3B9J - chains A and B of the 3 polymer chains in the assembly; structure by X-ray diffraction, 2.30 A resolution.

== Chain A ==
Protein: xanthine oxidase
Source organism: Bos taurus
Notes: EC 1.17.3.2
Reference sequence: P80457 (XDH_BOVIN); residues 1-219 here = UniProt positions 1-219
Sequence (219 residues; numbered 1 to 219; the number before each row is that of its first residue):
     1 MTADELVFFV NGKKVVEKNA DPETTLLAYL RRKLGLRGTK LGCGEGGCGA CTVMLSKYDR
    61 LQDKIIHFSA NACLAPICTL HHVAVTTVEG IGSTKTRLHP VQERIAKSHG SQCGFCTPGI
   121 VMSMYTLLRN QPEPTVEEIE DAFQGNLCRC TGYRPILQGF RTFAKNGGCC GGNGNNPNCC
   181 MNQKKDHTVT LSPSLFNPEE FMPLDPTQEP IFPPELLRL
Not modelled in the structure: 1-2, 165-219
Swiss-Prot annotation at these positions:
  - binding site ([2Fe-2S] cluster): Cys43, Cys48, Cys51, Cys73, Cys113, Cys116, Cys148, Cys150
Bound ions: 2Fe-2S cluster Fe site 1: Cys43, Cys48, Cys51, Cys73; 2Fe-2S cluster Fe site 2: Cys113, Cys116, Cys148, Cys150
Residues lining bound ligands:
  - FAD (flavin-adenine dinucleotide): Glu45, Gly46, Gly47, Leu74
  - 2Fe-2S cluster (FES), molecule 1: Lys40, Leu41, Gly42, Cys43, Gly44, Glu45, Gly46, Gly47, Cys48, Gly49, Cys51, Asn71, Cys73
  - 2Fe-2S cluster (FES), molecule 2: Gln112, Cys113, Gly114, Phe115, Cys116, Cys148, Arg149, Cys150, Thr151
  - MTE (phosphonic acidmono-(2-amino-5,6-dimercapto-4-oxo-3,7,8a,9,10,10a-hexahydro-4H-8-oxa-1,3,9,10-tetraaza-anthracen-7-ylmethyl)ester): Gln112, Cys113, Cys150

== Chain B ==
Protein: xanthine oxidase
Source organism: Bos taurus
Notes: EC 1.17.3.2
Reference sequence: P80457 (XDH_BOVIN); numbering as in UniProt (aligned over 220-569)
Sequence (350 residues; numbered 220 to 569; the number before each row is that of its first residue):
   220 KDVPPKQLRF EGERVTWIQA STLKELLDLK AQHPEAKLVV GNTEIGIEMK FKNQLFPMII
   280 CPAWIPELNA VEHGPEGISF GAACALSSVE KTLLEAVAKL PTQKTEVFRG VLEQLRWFAG
   340 KQVKSVASLG GNIITASPIS DLNPVFMASG TKLTIVSRGT RRTVPMDHTF FPSYRKTLLG
   400 PEEILLSIEI PYSREDEFFS AFKQASRRED DIAKVTCGMR VLFQPGSMQV KELALCYGGM
   460 ADRTISALKT TQKQLSKFWN EKLLQDVCAG LAEELSLSPD APGGMIEFRR TLTLSFFFKF
   520 YLTVLKKLGK DSKDKCGKLD PTYTSATLLF QKDPPANIQL FQEVPNGQSK
Not modelled in the structure: 220-223, 529-569
Swiss-Prot annotation at these positions:
  - binding site (FAD): Leu257 to Ile264, Phe337, Ser347 to Asn351, Asp360, Leu404, Lys422
Residues lining bound ligands: FAD (flavin-adenine dinucleotide): Lys256, Leu257, Val258, Val259, Gly260, Asn261, Thr262, Glu263, Ile264, Leu287, Ala301, Leu305, Phe337, Ala338, Val342, Val345, Ala346, Ser347, Gly349, Gly350, Asn351, Ile353, Thr354, Ser359, Asp360, Leu361, Leu398, Ile403, Leu404

== How chain A and chain B interact ==
Residue-residue contacts - 51 pairs, chain A then chain B:
  Ala3(A) with Arg228(B)
  Asp4(A) with Lys225(B), salt bridge; Leu227(B); Arg228(B), hydrogen bond (backbone-backbone); Phe229(B)
  Leu6(A) with Phe229(B), hydrophobic
  Ala20(A) with Phe229(B), hydrophobic; Glu230(B)
  Asp21(A) with Gly231(B); Glu232(B), hydrogen bond (side chain-backbone)
  Pro22(A) with Glu230(B); Gly231(B); Val234(B); Trp236(B), hydrophobic
  Glu23(A) with Arg233(B), salt bridge; Val234(B)
  Cys43(A) with Phe270(B)
  Gly44(A) with Phe270(B)
  Glu45(A) with Ile266(B); Phe270(B)
  Gly46(A) with Val342(B)
  Thr52(A) with Gln341(B), hydrogen bond
  Arg60(A) with Pro224(B)
  Leu61(A) with Asn288(B)
  Phe68(A) with Ser344(B)
  Ser69(A) with Lys340(B); Gln341(B); Ser344(B)
  Ala70(A) with Gln341(B); Val345(B), hydrophobic
  Asn71(A) with Gln341(B); Val342(B)
  Leu74(A) with Asn261(B), hydrogen bond (backbone-side chain)
  Pro76(A) with Trp236(B), hydrophobic; Asn261(B)
  Cys78(A) with Phe229(B), hydrophobic; Trp236(B); Gln238(B)
  Thr79(A) with Trp236(B)
  His81(A) with Leu227(B); Trp283(B)
  Ser123(A) with Gln341(B), hydrogen bond
  Asp141(A) with Lys340(B)
  Gln144(A) with Arg335(B), hydrogen bond (side chain-backbone); Trp336(B); Phe337(B); Ala338(B); Gly339(B)
  Gly145(A) with Gly339(B); Gln341(B)
  Asn146(A) with Gln341(B)
Also at the interface, not in a pair above, chain A (31 interface residues in all): Glu5, Gly49, Ala142
Also at the interface, not in a pair above, chain B (37 interface residues in all): Gln226, Thr235, Val259, Gly260, Thr262, Gly265, Lys269, Cys280, Pro285, Ala289

== Overview ==
The interface between chain A and chain B involves 31 residues on one side and 37 on the other; the contacts
include 6 hydrogen bonds and 2 salt bridges. Polar contacts include Asp4(A)-Lys225(B), Glu23(A)-Arg233(B) and
Asp21(A)-Glu232(B).
Chain A is xanthine oxidase and chain B is xanthine oxidase, both from Bos taurus; the structure, Structure of
Xanthine Oxidase with 2-hydroxy-6-methylpurine, was determined by X-ray diffraction.
